8XL7 - chains A and B of the 12 polymer chains in the assembly; structure by electron microscopy, 2.85 A resolution.

== Chain A ==
Protein: Methylcrotonoyl-CoA carboxylase subunit alpha, mitochondrial
Source organism: Homo sapiens
Notes: EC 6.4.1.4
Reference sequence: Q96RQ3 (MCCA_HUMAN); residues 1-725 here = UniProt positions 1-725
Sequence (725 residues; each row starts with the number of its first residue):
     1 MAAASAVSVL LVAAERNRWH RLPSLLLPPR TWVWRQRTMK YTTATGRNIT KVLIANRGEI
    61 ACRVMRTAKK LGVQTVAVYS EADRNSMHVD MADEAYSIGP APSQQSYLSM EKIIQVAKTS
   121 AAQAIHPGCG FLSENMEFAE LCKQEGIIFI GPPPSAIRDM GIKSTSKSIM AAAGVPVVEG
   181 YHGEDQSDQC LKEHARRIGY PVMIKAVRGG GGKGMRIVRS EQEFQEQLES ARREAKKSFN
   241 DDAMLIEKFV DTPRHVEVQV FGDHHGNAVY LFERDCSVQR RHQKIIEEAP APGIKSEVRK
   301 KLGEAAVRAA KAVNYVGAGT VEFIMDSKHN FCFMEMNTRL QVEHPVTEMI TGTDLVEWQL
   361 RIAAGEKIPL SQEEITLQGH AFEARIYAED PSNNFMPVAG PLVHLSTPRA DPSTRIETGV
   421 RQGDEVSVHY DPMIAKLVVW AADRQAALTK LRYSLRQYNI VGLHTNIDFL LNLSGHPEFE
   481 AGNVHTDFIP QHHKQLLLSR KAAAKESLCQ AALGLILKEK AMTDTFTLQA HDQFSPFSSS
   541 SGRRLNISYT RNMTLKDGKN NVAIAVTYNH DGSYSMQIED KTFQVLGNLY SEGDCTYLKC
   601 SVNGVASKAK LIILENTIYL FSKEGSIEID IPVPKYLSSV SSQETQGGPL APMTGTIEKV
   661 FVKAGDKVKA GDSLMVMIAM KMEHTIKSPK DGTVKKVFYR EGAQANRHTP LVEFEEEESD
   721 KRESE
Not modelled in the structure: 1-498, 641-647, 716-725
Glycans and other covalent adducts: biotin (BTN) linked to Lys-681

== Chain B ==
Protein: Methylcrotonoyl-CoA carboxylase beta chain, mitochondrial
Source organism: Homo sapiens
Notes: EC 6.4.1.4
Reference sequence: Q9HCC0 (MCCB_HUMAN); residue numbers follow UniProt; this construct covers 1-563
Sequence (563 residues; numbered 1 to 563; the number before each row is that of its first residue):
     1 MWAVLRLALR PCARASPAGP RAYHGDSVAS LGTQPDLGSA LYQENYKQMK ALVNQLHERV
    61 EHIKLGGGEK ARALHISRGK LLPRERIDNL IDPGSPFLEL SQFAGYQLYD NEEVPGGGII
   121 TGIGRVSGVE CMIIANDATV KGGAYYPVTV KKQLRAQEIA MQNRLPCIYL VDSGGAYLPR
   181 QADVFPDRDH FGRTFYNQAI MSSKNIAQIA VVMGSCTAGG AYVPAMADEN IIVRKQGTIF
   241 LAGPPLVKAA TGEEVSAEDL GGADLHCRKS GVSDHWALDD HHALHLTRKV VRNLNYQKKL
   301 DVTIEPSEEP LFPADELYGI VGANLKRSFD VREVIARIVD GSRFTEFKAF YGDTLVTGFA
   361 RIFGYPVGIV GNNGVLFSES AKKGTHFVQL CCQRNIPLLF LQNITGFMVG REYEAEGIAK
   421 DGAKMVAAVA CAQVPKITLI IGGSYGAGNY GMCGRAYSPR FLYIWPNARI SVMGGEQAAN
   481 VLATITKDQR AREGKQFSSA DEAALKEPII KKFEEEGNPY YSSARVWDDG IIDPADTRLV
   541 LGLSFSAALN APIEKTDFGI FRM
Not modelled in the structure: 1-22
Small-molecule neighbours:
  - acetyl coenzyme A (ACO), molecule 1: Arg-78, Lys-141, Gly-142, Ala-144, Ser-173, Gly-174, Gly-175, Ala-176, Tyr-177, Leu-178, Ser-215, Thr-217, Ala-218, Leu-246
  - acetyl coenzyme A (ACO), molecule 2: Val-472, Met-473, Val-481, Ile-485, Gln-489
  - biotin (BTN), molecule 1: Ala-218, Leu-241, Ala-242, Leu-246
  - biotin (BTN), molecule 2: Thr-405, Gly-406, Phe-407, Val-409, Tyr-445, Gly-446, Ala-447, Gly-448, Val-472, Met-473, Gly-474, Gln-477
Swiss-Prot annotation at these positions:
  - region: Arg-343 to Asn-372 (Acyl-CoA binding)
  - modified residue: Lys-70 (N6-acetyllysine), Lys-141 (N6-succinyllysine), Lys-495 (N6-acetyllysine), Lys-511 (N6-acetyllysine)
From the paper describing this entry:
  - conformationally variable residues (helix shift): Gly-243 to Gly-252, Gly-474 to Gly-517
  - catalytic residues: Ala-447, Gly-448 (citing earlier work)
  - binding site for biotin: Ala-447, Gly-448

== How chain A and chain B interact ==
Contacting residue pairs (51; chain A residue first):
  Glu-519(A) / Pro-93(B)
  His-531(A) / Lys-298(B)
  His-531(A) / Leu-300(B)  hydrogen bond (side chain-backbone)
  Asp-532(A) / Lys-298(B)  salt bridge
  Asp-532(A) / Leu-300(B)
  Asp-532(A) / Tyr-365(B)  hydrogen bond
  Gln-533(A) / Ile-304(B)
  Phe-534(A) / Ile-304(B)  hydrophobic
  Phe-534(A) / Glu-305(B)
  Ser-535(A) / Tyr-365(B)
  Pro-536(A) / Gly-542(B)
  Pro-536(A) / Leu-543(B)  hydrophobic
  Pro-536(A) / Ser-546(B)
  Phe-537(A) / Ser-95(B)
  Phe-537(A) / Pro-96(B)  hydrophobic
  Phe-537(A) / Arg-125(B)
  Phe-537(A) / Glu-130(B)
  Phe-537(A) / Leu-543(B)  hydrophobic
  Phe-537(A) / Ser-546(B)
  Ser-539(A) / Gly-94(B)
  Ser-539(A) / Pro-96(B)
  Ser-540(A) / Pro-93(B)
  Ser-540(A) / Gly-94(B)
  Ser-541(A) / Gly-94(B)  hydrogen bond (backbone-backbone)
  Gly-542(A) / Gly-94(B)  hydrogen bond (backbone-backbone)
  Arg-543(A) / Pro-96(B)
  Arg-543(A) / Phe-97(B)
  Arg-543(A) / Asp-536(B)  salt bridge
  Arg-543(A) / Leu-539(B)
  Arg-544(A) / Asp-88(B)  salt bridge
  Arg-544(A) / Ile-91(B)
  Arg-544(A) / Ser-95(B)  hydrogen bond (side chain-backbone)
  Arg-544(A) / Pro-96(B)
  Arg-544(A) / Phe-97(B)
  Leu-545(A) / Glu-99(B)
  Leu-545(A) / Gln-102(B)  hydrogen bond (backbone-side chain)
  Leu-545(A) / Val-540(B)  hydrophobic
  Asn-546(A) / His-57(B)
  Asn-546(A) / Val-60(B)
  Asn-546(A) / Gln-102(B)  hydrogen bond
  Asn-546(A) / Ile-531(B)  hydrogen bond (side chain-backbone)
  Ile-547(A) / Val-60(B)  hydrophobic
  Ile-547(A) / Glu-61(B)
  Ser-548(A) / Lys-64(B)  hydrogen bond (backbone-side chain)
  Tyr-549(A) / Asp-88(B)
  Thr-550(A) / Asp-88(B)
  Arg-551(A) / Pro-93(B)
  Tyr-636(A) / His-281(B)
  Tyr-636(A) / His-282(B)
  Tyr-636(A) / His-285(B)
  Leu-637(A) / His-285(B)
Also at the interface, not in a pair above, chain A (26 interface residues in all): Phe-526, Asn-552, Tyr-568
Also at the interface, not in a pair above, chain B (42 interface residues in all): Leu-56, Arg-84, Glu-85, Ile-123, Gly-128, Leu-278, Lys-299, Pro-306, Ser-307, Phe-363, Ile-532, Asp-533

== In short ==
26 residues of chain A face 42 of chain B across their interface, with 9 hydrogen bonds and 3 salt bridges.
Among the polar pairs are Asp-532(A)/Lys-298(B), Arg-543(A)/Asp-536(B) and Arg-544(A)/Asp-88(B). Ligands of
chain B: acetyl coenzyme A and biotin. From the paper: catalytic residues Ala-447(B) and Gly-448(B); a binding
site for biotin at Ala-447(B) and Gly-448(B).
Chain A is Methylcrotonoyl-CoA carboxylase subunit alpha, mitochondrial and chain B is Methylcrotonoyl-CoA
carboxylase beta chain, mitochondrial, both from Homo sapiens; the structure, Structure of human
3-methylcrotonyl-CoA carboxylase in complex with acetyl-CoA (MCC-ACO), was determined by electron microscopy
(same publication as 8XL3, 8XL4, 8XL5, 8XL6 and 8XL8).
